Entry 3JB7 (electron microscopy, 4.00 A resolution); this record covers chains B and C of the 6 polymer chains in the assembly.

Chain B:
Protein: Viral structural protein 4
From: Bombyx mori cypovirus 1
UniProtKB: Q9IR43 (Q9IR43_CPVBM); numbering as in UniProt (aligned over 1-561)
Chain sequence (561 residues; row label = number of the first residue in the row):
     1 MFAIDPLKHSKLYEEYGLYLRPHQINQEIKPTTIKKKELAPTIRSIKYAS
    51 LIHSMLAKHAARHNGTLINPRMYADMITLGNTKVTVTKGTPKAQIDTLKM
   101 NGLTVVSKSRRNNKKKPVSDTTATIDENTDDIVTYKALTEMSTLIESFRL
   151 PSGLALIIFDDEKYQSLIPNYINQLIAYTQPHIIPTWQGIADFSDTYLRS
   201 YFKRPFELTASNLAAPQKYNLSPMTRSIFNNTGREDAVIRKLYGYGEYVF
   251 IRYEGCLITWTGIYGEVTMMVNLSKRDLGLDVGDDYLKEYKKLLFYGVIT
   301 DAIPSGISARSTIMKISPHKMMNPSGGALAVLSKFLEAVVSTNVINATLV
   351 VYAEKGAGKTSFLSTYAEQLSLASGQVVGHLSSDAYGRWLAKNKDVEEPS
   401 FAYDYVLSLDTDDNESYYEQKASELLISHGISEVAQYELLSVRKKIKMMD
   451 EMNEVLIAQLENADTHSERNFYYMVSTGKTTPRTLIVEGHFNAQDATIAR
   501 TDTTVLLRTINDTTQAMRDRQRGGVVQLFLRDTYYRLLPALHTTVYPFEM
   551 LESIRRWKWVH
Disordered / not traced: 1, 24-39, 86-130, 561
Ligand contacts: GTP (guanosine-5'-triphosphate): Lys355, Gly356, Ala357, Gly358, Lys359, Thr360, Ser361, Asp384, Arg520, Gln521, Arg522, Gly523

Chain C:
Protein: VP1 csp
From: Bombyx mori cypovirus 1
UniProtKB: D3JWE6 (D3JWE6_CPVBM); numbering as in UniProt (aligned over 111-134)
Chain sequence (24 residues; row label = number of the first residue in the row):
   111 PTVVQSRTDVFNEQFANEALHPMT
Disordered / not traced: 111-113

Interface between chain B and chain C:
Contacting residue pairs (25):
  Ile263(B) - Gln115(C)
  Tyr264(B) - Ser116(C)  hydrogen bond (side chain-backbone)
  Tyr264(B) - Arg117(C)  hydrogen bond (side chain-backbone)
  Tyr264(B) - Thr118(C)
  Tyr264(B) - Val120(C)
  Ile303(B) - Arg117(C)  hydrogen bond (backbone-side chain)
  Pro304(B) - Arg117(C)
  Pro304(B) - Val120(C)  hydrophobic
  Glu438(B) - Asp119(C)
  Ser441(B) - Met133(C)
  Val442(B) - Gln124(C)
  Val442(B) - Glu128(C)
  Val442(B) - Met133(C)
  Arg443(B) - Met133(C)  hydrogen bond (side chain-backbone)
  Arg443(B) - Thr134(C)
  Lys445(B) - Gln124(C)  hydrogen bond
  Met449(B) - Phe121(C)  hydrophobic
  Thr514(B) - Val120(C)
  Gln515(B) - Gln115(C)
  Arg518(B) - Gln115(C)  hydrogen bond
  Arg531(B) - Phe121(C)
  Arg531(B) - Asn122(C)
  Asp532(B) - Phe121(C)
  Tyr535(B) - Phe121(C)  hydrophobic
  Tyr535(B) - Asn122(C)
Also at the interface, not in a pair above, chain B (19 interface residues in all): Leu440, Ile446, Arg536
Also at the interface, not in a pair above, chain C (13 interface residues in all): Phe125

Overview:
Chain B and chain C form an interface of 19 and 13 residues respectively, with 6 hydrogen bonds. Polar
contacts include Tyr264(B)-Ser116(C), Tyr264(B)-Arg117(C) and Ile303(B)-Arg117(C). Chain B binds GTP.
Chain B is Viral structural protein 4 and chain C is VP1 csp, both from Bombyx mori cypovirus 1; the
structure, In situ structures of the segmented genome and RNA polymerase complex inside a dsRNA virus, was
determined by electron microscopy (same publication as 3JB6).
